9JGI - chains L and O of the 15 polymer chains in the assembly; structure by electron microscopy, 3.50 A resolution.

Chain L (and O):
Name: tail tube protein
Source organism: Bacillus subtilis
Notes: chain O of this document is another copy of the same molecule, construct and numbering; everything in this record applies to it too
UniProt: A0A162TY69 (A0A162TY69_BACIU); residue numbers follow UniProt; this construct covers 1-264
Amino-acid sequence (270 residues; row label = number of the first residue in the row):
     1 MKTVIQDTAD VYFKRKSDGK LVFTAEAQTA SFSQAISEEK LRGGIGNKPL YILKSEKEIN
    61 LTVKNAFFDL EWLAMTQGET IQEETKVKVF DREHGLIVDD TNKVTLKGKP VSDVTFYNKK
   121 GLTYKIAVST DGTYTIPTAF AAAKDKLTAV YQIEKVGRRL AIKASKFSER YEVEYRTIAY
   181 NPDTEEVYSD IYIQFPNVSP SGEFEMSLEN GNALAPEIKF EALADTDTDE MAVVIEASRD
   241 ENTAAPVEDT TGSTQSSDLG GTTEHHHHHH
Unresolved in the structure: 242-270 (chain O: 37-56, 242-270)
Sequence notes: expression tag (265-270)

Interface between chain L and chain O:
Pairs across the interface (12):
  Leu41(L) with Ala213(O), hydrophobic
  Arg42(L) with Gln28(O), hydrogen bond (backbone-side chain)
  Gly43(L) with Ala27(O)
  Gly44(L) with Thr8(O); Glu26(O); Ala27(O), hydrogen bond (backbone-backbone)
  Ile45(L) with Asp7(O); Thr8(O); Asp10(O); Arg176(O)
  Gly46(L) with Asp7(O)
  Leu50(L) with Glu26(O)
Also at the interface, not in a pair above, chain L (8 interface residues in all): Asp227
Also at the interface, not in a pair above, chain O (13 interface residues in all): Ala9, Ala66, Phe67, Lys146, Ile178

In short:
The interface between chain L and chain O involves 8 residues on one side and 13 on the other, with 2 hydrogen
bonds. Polar pairs include Arg42(L)-Gln28(O) and Gly44(L)-Ala27(O).
Both chains are tail tube protein (Bacillus subtilis). Entry 9JGI (Architecture of a pentameric assembly of
the tube tail protein) was determined by electron microscopy together with 9JGH from the same study.
